PDB entry 1W9T | X-ray diffraction, 1.62 A resolution | chain A

== Chain A ==
Molecule: BH0236 protein
From: Bacillus halodurans
Notes: fragment: cbm, residues 790-925
Reference sequence: Q9KG76 (Q9KG76); residues 7-142 here correspond to UniProt positions 790-925 (UniProt number = residue number + 783)
Sequence (142 residues; row label = number of the first residue in the row):
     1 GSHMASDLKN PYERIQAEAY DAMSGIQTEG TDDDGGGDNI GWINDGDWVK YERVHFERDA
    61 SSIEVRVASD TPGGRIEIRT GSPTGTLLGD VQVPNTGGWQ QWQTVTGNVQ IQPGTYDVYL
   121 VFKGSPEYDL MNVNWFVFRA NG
Unresolved in the structure: 1-6, 141-142
Metal / ion sites: Na+ site 1: Gln16, Glu18, Asp38, Asn134; Na+ site 2: Gly25, Trp42, Asn44, Asp47 (shared with 1 residue of chain B); Na+ site 3: Thr84 (shared with 4 residues of chain B); Na+ site 4 near Asp90 (its only coordinating residue here)
Ligand contacts: beta-D-xylopyranose / alpha-D-xylopyranose: Asp32, Asp33, Asp34, Arg66, Gln100, Gln101, Trp102

== In short ==
Bound to chain A: beta-D-xylopyranose / alpha-D-xylopyranose. The Na+ site 1 is built by Gln16, Glu18, Asp38
and Asn134. Gly25, Trp42, Asn44 and Asp47 form the Na+ site 2.
Chain A is BH0236 protein (Bacillus halodurans); the structure, Structure of a beta-1,3-glucan binding CBM6
from Bacillus halodurans in complex with xylobiose, was determined by X-ray diffraction (same publication as
1W9S and 1W9W).
